Entry 1XB7 (X-ray diffraction, 2.50 A resolution); this record covers chains A and P.

== Chain A ==
Name: Steroid hormone receptor ERR1
From: Homo sapiens
Notes: fragment: ligand binding domain
UniProt: P11474 (ERR1_HUMAN); numbering as in UniProt (aligned over 290-519)
Sequence (247 residues; numbered 273 to 519; the number before each row is that of its first residue):
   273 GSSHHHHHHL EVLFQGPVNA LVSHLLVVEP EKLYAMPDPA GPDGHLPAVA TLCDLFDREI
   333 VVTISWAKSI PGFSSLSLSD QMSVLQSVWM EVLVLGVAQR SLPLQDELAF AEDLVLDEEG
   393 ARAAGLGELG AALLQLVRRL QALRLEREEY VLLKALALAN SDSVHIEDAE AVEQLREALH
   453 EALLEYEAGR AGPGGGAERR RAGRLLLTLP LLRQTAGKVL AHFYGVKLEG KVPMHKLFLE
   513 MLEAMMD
Unresolved in the structure: 273-281, 309-319, 462-470, 517-519
Sequence notes: expression tag (273-289)

== Chain P ==
Name: Peroxisome proliferator activated receptor gamma coactivator 1 alpha
Notes: fragment: coactivator peptide (L3-site)
UniProt: Q9UBK2 (PRGC1_HUMAN); numbering as in UniProt (aligned over 205-216)
Sequence (12 residues; numbered 205 to 216; the number before each row is that of its first residue):
   205 RPASELLKYL TT
Unresolved in the structure: 205-207
Sequence notes: engineered mutation Ala207 (Cys in Q9UBK2)

== Chain A / chain P interface ==
Contacting residue pairs (19; chain A residue first):
  Val333(A) with Tyr213(P), hydrophobic
  Ile336(A) with Leu210(P), hydrophobic; Tyr213(P), hydrophobic
  Lys340(A) with Tyr213(P), hydrogen bond (side chain-backbone); Leu214(P), hydrogen bond (side chain-backbone); Thr216(P)
  Leu350(A) with Thr215(P)
  Gln353(A) with Leu214(P)
  Met354(A) with Ser208(P); Leu214(P), hydrophobic
  Gln358(A) with Leu210(P)
  Lys508(A) with Glu209(P)
  Leu509(A) with Glu209(P); Leu210(P); Tyr213(P), hydrophobic
  Glu512(A) with Ser208(P), hydrogen bond (side chain-backbone); Glu209(P), hydrogen bond (side chain-backbone); Leu210(P), hydrogen bond (side chain-backbone)
  Met513(A) with Leu210(P), hydrophobic
Other interface residues (no listed pair), chain A (13 interface residues in all): Phe345, Leu357
Other interface residues (no listed pair), chain P (8 interface residues in all): Leu211

== Summary ==
13 residues of chain A and 8 residues of chain P are in contact, with 5 hydrogen bonds. Polar contacts include
Lys340(A)-Tyr213(P), Lys340(A)-Leu214(P) and Glu512(A)-Ser208(P).
Chain A is Steroid hormone receptor ERR1 (Homo sapiens) and chain P is Peroxisome proliferator activated
receptor gamma coactivator 1 alpha; the structure, X-ray structure of ERRalpha LBD in complex with a
PGC-1alpha peptide at 2.5A resolution, was determined by X-ray diffraction.
